3RC8 - chains A and E; structure by X-ray diffraction, 2.90 A resolution.

[Chain A]
Name: ATP-dependent RNA helicase SUPV3L1, mitochondrial
From: Homo sapiens
Notes: EC 3.6.4.13
UniProtKB: Q8IYB8 (SUV3_HUMAN); residues 47-722 here = UniProt positions 47-722
Sequence (677 residues; numbered 46 to 722; the number before each row is that of its first residue):
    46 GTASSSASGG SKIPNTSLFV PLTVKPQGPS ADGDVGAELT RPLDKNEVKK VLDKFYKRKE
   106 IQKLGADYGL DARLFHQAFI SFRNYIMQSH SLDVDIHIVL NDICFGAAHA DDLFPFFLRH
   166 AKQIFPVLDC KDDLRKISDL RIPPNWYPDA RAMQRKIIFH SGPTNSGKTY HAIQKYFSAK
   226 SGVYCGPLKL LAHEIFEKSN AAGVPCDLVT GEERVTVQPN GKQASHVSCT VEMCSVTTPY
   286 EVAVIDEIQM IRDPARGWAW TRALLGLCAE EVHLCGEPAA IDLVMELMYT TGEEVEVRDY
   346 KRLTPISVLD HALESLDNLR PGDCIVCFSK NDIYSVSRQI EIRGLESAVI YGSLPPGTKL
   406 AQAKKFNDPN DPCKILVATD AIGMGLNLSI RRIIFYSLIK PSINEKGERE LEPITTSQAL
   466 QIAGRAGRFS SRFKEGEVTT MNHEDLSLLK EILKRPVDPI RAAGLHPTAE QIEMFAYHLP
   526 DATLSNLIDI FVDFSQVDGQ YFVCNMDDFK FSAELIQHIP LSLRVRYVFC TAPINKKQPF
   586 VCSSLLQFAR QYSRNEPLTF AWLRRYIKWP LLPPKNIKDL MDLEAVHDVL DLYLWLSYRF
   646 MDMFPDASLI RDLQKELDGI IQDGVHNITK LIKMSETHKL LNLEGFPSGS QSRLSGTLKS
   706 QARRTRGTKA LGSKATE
Unresolved in the structure: 46-57, 76-86, 446-456, 690-722
Construct notes: expression tag (46)
UniProt features mapped onto this chain:
  - binding site (ATP): Gly207 to Thr214
  - modified residue (N6-acetyllysine): Lys99, Lys220
  - mutagenesis: Gly207 (G207V: Abolishes ATPase and dsDNA and dsRNA helicase activities), Lys213 (K213A/R: Abolishes ATPase activity. Abolishes helicase activity and reduces double-stranded RNA degradation. Does not abolish formation of the mitochondrial RNA-degrading complex), Thr576 to Lys581 (Does not abolish ATPase activity. Shows a loss of double-stranded RNA-binding, helicase and degrading activities)
Reported in the primary citation:
  - binding site for the 6-nt RNA strand (chain E): Lys234, Phe373, Lys375, Asp425
  - contacts within the chain: Lys234-Glu257

[Chain E]
Molecule: 6-nt RNA strand
Sequence (6 nucleotides; row label = number of the first residue in the row):
     4 CCGCCC

[Interface between chain A and chain E]
Contacting residue pairs - 29 pairs, chain A then chain E:
  Leu233(A) - C7(E)  phosphate contact
  Leu233(A) - C8(E)  phosphate contact
  Lys234(A) - C8(E)  hydrogen bond to the phosphate
  Lys234(A) - C9(E)  phosphate contact
  Gly256(A) - C9(E)  hydrogen bond to the phosphate
  Glu257(A) - C9(E)  phosphate contact
  Thr275(A) - C9(E)  hydrogen bond to the phosphate
  Glu277(A) - C8(E)  hydrogen bond to the sugar
  Met278(A) - C9(E)  phosphate contact
  Arg301(A) - C7(E)  hydrogen bond to the sugar
  Arg301(A) - C8(E)  hydrogen bond to the sugar
  Phe373(A) - C4(E)  hydrogen bond to the sugar
  Ser374(A) - C4(E)  sugar contact
  Ser374(A) - C5(E)  phosphate contact
  Lys375(A) - C5(E)  hydrogen bond to the phosphate
  Lys375(A) - G6(E)  salt bridge to the phosphate
  Tyr396(A) - G6(E)  phosphate contact
  Gly397(A) - G6(E)  hydrogen bond to the phosphate
  Gly397(A) - C7(E)  phosphate contact
  Thr424(A) - C5(E)  phosphate contact
  Thr424(A) - G6(E)  hydrogen bond to the phosphate
  Asp425(A) - C5(E)  hydrogen bond to the sugar
  Asp425(A) - G6(E)  sugar contact
  Ala426(A) - G6(E)  phosphate contact
  Lys445(A) - C4(E)  base contact
  Lys445(A) - C5(E)  base contact
  Pro578(A) - C8(E)  base contact
  Ile579(A) - C8(E)  hydrogen bond to the base
  Lys582(A) - C5(E)  hydrogen bond to the base
Also at the interface, not in a pair above, chain A (26 interface residues in all): Pro232, Thr255, Asn376, Asp553, Asn580, Trp640

[Overview]
Chain A and chain E form an interface of 26 and 6 residues respectively, with 13 hydrogen bonds and 1 salt
bridge. Polar contacts include Ile579(A)-C8(E), Lys582(A)-C5(E) and Glu277(A)-C8(E). From the paper: a binding
site for the 6-nt RNA strand (chain E) at Lys234(A), Phe373(A) and Lys375(A) among others; contacts within the
chain involving Lys234(A) and Glu257(A).
Chain A is ATP-dependent RNA helicase SUPV3L1, mitochondrial (Homo sapiens) and chain E is a 6-nt RNA strand;
the structure, Human Mitochondrial Helicase Suv3 in Complex with Short RNA Fragment, was determined by X-ray
diffraction together with 3RC3 from the same study.
